PDB entry 8BMO | electron microscopy, 3.40 A resolution | chains C and A of the 21 polymer chains in the assembly

[Chain C (and A)]
Name: Chaperonin GroEL
From: Escherichia coli
Notes: EC 5.6.1.7; chain A of this document is another copy of the same molecule, construct and numbering; everything in this record applies to it too
Reference sequence: P0A6F5 (CH60_ECOLI); residues 1-548 here = UniProt positions 1-548
Sequence (548 residues; each row starts with the number of its first residue):
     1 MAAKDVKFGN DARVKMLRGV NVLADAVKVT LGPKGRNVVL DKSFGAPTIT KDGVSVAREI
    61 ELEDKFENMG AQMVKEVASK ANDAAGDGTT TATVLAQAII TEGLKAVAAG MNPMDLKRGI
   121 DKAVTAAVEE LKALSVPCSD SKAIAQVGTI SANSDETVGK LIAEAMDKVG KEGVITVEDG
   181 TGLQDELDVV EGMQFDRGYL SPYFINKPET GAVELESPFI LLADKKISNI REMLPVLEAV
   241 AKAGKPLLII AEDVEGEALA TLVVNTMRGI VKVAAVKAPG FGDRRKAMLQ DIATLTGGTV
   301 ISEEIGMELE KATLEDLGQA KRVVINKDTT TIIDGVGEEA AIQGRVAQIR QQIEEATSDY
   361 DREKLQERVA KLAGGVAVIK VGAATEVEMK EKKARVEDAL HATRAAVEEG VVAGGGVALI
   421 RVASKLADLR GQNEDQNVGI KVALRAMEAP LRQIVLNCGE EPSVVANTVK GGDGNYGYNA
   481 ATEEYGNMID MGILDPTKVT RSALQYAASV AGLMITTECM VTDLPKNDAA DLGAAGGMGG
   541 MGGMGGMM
Not modelled in the structure: 1, 526-548
Residues lining bound ligands: ATP (adenosine-5'-triphosphate): Thr30, Leu31, Gly32, Pro33, Asp52, Gly53, Val54, Asp87, Gly88, Thr89, Thr90, Thr91, Ile150, Asn153, Gly414, Gly415, Gly416, Ile454, Tyr478, Asn479, Ala480, Ala481, Ile493, Asp495

[How chain C and chain A interact]
Contacting residue pairs - 52 pairs, chain C then chain A:
  Ala2(C) with Glu61(A)
  Ala3(C) with Glu61(A); Glu63(A)
  Lys4(C) with Glu59(A), salt bridge; Glu61(A), hydrogen bond (backbone-backbone)
  Val6(C) with Ile60(A), hydrophobic
  Phe8(C) with Val22(A); Asp25(A); Ala26(A)
  Lys65(C) with Asp41(A), salt bridge
  Met69(C) with Val39(A), hydrophobic; Asp41(A); Pro47(A)
  Gln72(C) with Pro47(A)
  Met73(C) with Val39(A), hydrophobic; Pro47(A); Ile49(A), hydrophobic
  Glu76(C) with Ala46(A)
  Asn112(C) with Gly459(A)
  Pro113(C) with Arg36(A)
  Met114(C) with Lys34(A); Arg36(A); Asn457(A)
  Arg118(C) with Lys34(A); Glu483(A), salt bridge
  Glu257(C) with Thr266(A); Met267(A); Arg268(A); Gly269(A), hydrogen bond (side chain-backbone)
  Phe281(C) with Thr181(A)
  Gly282(C) with Thr181(A)
  Tyr360(C) with Leu183(A)
  Leu513(C) with Asn37(A), hydrogen bond (backbone-side chain); Ile49(A), hydrophobic
  Thr516(C) with Arg36(A); Asn37(A), hydrogen bond
  Thr517(C) with Asn37(A); Val39(A)
  Glu518(C) with Val29(A); Arg36(A), salt bridge; Asn37(A), hydrogen bond (backbone-backbone)
  Cys519(C) with Ala26(A), hydrophobic; Asn37(A); Val38(A); Val39(A), hydrogen bond (backbone-backbone)
  Met520(C) with Val39(A)
  Val521(C) with Val39(A), hydrogen bond (backbone-backbone); Leu40(A), hydrophobic; Asp41(A), hydrogen bond (backbone-backbone); Ile60(A), hydrophobic
  Thr522(C) with Asp41(A), hydrogen bond
  Leu524(C) with Glu63(A)
Interface residues without a listed pair, chain C (30 interface residues in all): Arg285, Gly512, Asp523
Interface residues without a listed pair, chain A (31 interface residues in all): Gly35, Leu62, Gly182, Cys458

[Summary]
30 residues of chain C and 31 residues of chain A are in contact; the contacts include 9 hydrogen bonds and 4
salt bridges. Polar contacts include Lys4(C)-Glu59(A), Lys65(C)-Asp41(A) and Arg118(C)-Glu483(A). Ligands of
chain C: ATP.
Chain C and chain A are both Chaperonin GroEL (Escherichia coli); the structure, Structure of GroEL:GroES
complex exhibiting ADP-conformation in trans ring obtained under the continuous turnover conditions, was
determined by electron microscopy, deposited together with 8BKZ, 8BM0, 8BM1 and 8BMT.
